Entry 3NZX (X-ray diffraction, 2.70 A resolution); this record covers chains N and 1 of the 30 polymer chains in the assembly.

# Chain N
Name: Proteasome component PRE3
Organism: Saccharomyces cerevisiae
Notes: EC 3.4.25.1
UniProtKB: P38624 (PSB6_YEAST); the construct lacks a stretch of the UniProt sequence and is renumbered around it, so the offset changes along the chain: -18 to 70 = UniProt 1-89; 72-92 = UniProt 90-110; 94-105 = UniProt 111-122; 106-181 = UniProt 125-200; 1 more segments
Sequence (215 residues; numbered -18 to 187 plus 12 insertion-coded residues; 3 numbers in that range are skipped by the numbering (no residue carries them; nothing is unmodelled there); the number before each row is that of its first residue; a row labelled like 10A-10B holds insertion residues (10A, then the next letters in order); numbers below 1 keep their minus sign (Met-18 is residue -18)):
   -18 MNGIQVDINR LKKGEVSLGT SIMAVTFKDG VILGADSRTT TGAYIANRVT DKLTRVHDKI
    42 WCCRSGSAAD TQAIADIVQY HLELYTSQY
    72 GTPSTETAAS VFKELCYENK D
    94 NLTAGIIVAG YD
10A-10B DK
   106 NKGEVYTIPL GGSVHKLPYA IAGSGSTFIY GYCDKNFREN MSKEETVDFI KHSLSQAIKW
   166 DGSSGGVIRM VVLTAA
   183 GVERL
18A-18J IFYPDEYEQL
Not modelled in the structure: -18 to 0
UniProt features mapped onto this chain:
  - active site: Thr1 (Nucleophile)
  - modified residue: Met-18 (N-acetylmethionine)

# Chain 1
Name: Proteasome component PRE4
Organism: Saccharomyces cerevisiae
Notes: EC 3.4.25.1
UniProtKB: P30657 (PSB4_YEAST); the construct lacks a stretch of the UniProt sequence and is renumbered around it, so the offset changes along the chain: -41 to -1 = UniProt 1-41; 1-70 = UniProt 42-111; 74-92 = UniProt 120-138; 93-105 = UniProt 141-153; 3 more segments
Sequence (266 residues; row label = number of the first residue in the row; note: 6 numbers in that range are skipped by the numbering (no residue carries them; nothing is unmodelled there); a row labelled like 71B-71D holds insertion residues (71B, then the next letters in order); numbers below 1 keep their minus sign (Met-41 is residue -41)):
   -41 MNHDPFSWGR PADSTYGAYN TQIANAGASP MVNTQQPIVT G
     1 TSVISMKYDN GVIIAADNLG SYGSLLRFNG VERLIPVGDN TVVGISGDIS DMQHIERLLK
    61 DLVTENAYDN
   69A P
   69C L
   70A A
   71A D
    72 A
71B-71D EEA
    74 LEPSYIFEYL ATVMYQRRS
92A-92B KM
    93 NPLWNAIIVA GVQ
10A-10B SN
   106 GDQFLRYVNL LGVTYSSPTL ATGFGAHMAN PLLRKV
14A-14G VDRESDI
   144 PKTTVQVAEE AIVNAMRVLY YRDARSSRNF SLAIIDKN
   18A T
   183 GLTFKKNLQV ENMKWDFAKD IKGYGTQKI
Not modelled in the structure: -41 to -9

# Chain N / chain 1 interface
Contacting residue pairs (61):
  Ile18A(N) - Ala200(1)
  Ile18A(N) - Lys201(1)
  Tyr18C(N) - Trp197(1)
  Tyr18C(N) - Asp198(1)
  Tyr18C(N) - Lys201(1)
  Pro18D(N) - Trp197(1)
  Asp18E(N) - Arg171(1)  salt bridge
  Asp18E(N) - Met195(1)
  Glu18H(N) - Tyr163(1)  hydrogen bond
  Glu18H(N) - Arg171(1)  salt bridge
  Arg19(N) - Ala167(1)
  Thr21(N) - Ala167(1)
  Ala24(N) - Phe129(1)  hydrophobic
  Ala24(N) - Arg165(1)
  Ala24(N) - Asp166(1)
  Ala24(N) - Ala167(1)  hydrogen bond (backbone-backbone)
  Tyr25(N) - Phe129(1)  hydrophobic
  Tyr25(N) - Arg165(1)
  Ile26(N) - Tyr164(1)
  Ile26(N) - Arg165(1)  hydrogen bond (backbone-backbone)
  Ile26(N) - Ala167(1)
  Ala27(N) - Arg165(1)  hydrogen bond (backbone-side chain)
  Arg29(N) - Tyr164(1)
  Arg29(N) - Arg165(1)
  Arg29(N) - Lys196(1)  hydrogen bond (side chain-backbone)
  Arg29(N) - Trp197(1)
  Arg29(N) - Phe199(1)
  Val30(N) - Phe199(1)  hydrophobic
  Val30(N) - Ala200(1)  hydrophobic
  Val30(N) - Ile203(1)  hydrophobic
  Asp32(N) - Lys204(1)
  Asp32(N) - Gly205(1)  hydrogen bond (side chain-backbone)
  Leu34(N) - Gln209(1)  hydrogen bond (backbone-side chain)
  Thr35(N) - Tyr206(1)
  Thr35(N) - Gln209(1)
  Arg36(N) - Gln209(1)  hydrogen bond (backbone-side chain)
  Arg36(N) - Ile211(1)
  Trp42(N) - Gln209(1)
  Trp42(N) - Ile211(1)  hydrophobic
  Arg45(N) - Tyr206(1)
  Gln53(N) - Tyr206(1)  hydrogen bond (backbone-side chain)
  Ala56(N) - Tyr206(1)
  Asp57(N) - Tyr206(1)  hydrogen bond
  Phe133(N) - Leu25(1)  hydrophobic
  Lys164(N) - Leu26(1)
  Trp165(N) - Ser24(1)
  Trp165(N) - Leu25(1)
  Trp165(N) - Leu26(1)  hydrogen bond (backbone-backbone)
  Trp165(N) - Arg27(1)
  Asp166(N) - Ser24(1)
  Gly167(N) - Ser24(1)  hydrogen bond (backbone-backbone)
  Gly167(N) - Leu26(1)
  Gly167(N) - Ala167(1)
  Gly171(N) - Trp197(1)
  Val172(N) - Trp197(1)  hydrophobic
  Val172(N) - Ala200(1)  hydrophobic
  Arg174(N) - Ala200(1)  hydrogen bond (side chain-backbone)
  Arg174(N) - Ile203(1)  hydrogen bond (side chain-backbone)
  Arg186(N) - Lys204(1)
  Arg186(N) - Gln209(1)
  Arg186(N) - Ile211(1)  hydrogen bond (side chain-backbone)
Interface residues without a listed pair, chain N (34 interface residues in all): Asn28, Ile163, Ser168
Interface residues without a listed pair, chain 1 (26 interface residues in all): Met133, Arg168

# Overview
34 residues of chain N and 26 residues of chain 1 are in contact; the contacts include 15 hydrogen bonds and 2
salt bridges. Among the polar pairs are Asp18E(N)-Arg171(1), Glu18H(N)-Arg171(1) and Glu18H(N)-Tyr163(1). From
UniProt: active-site residue Thr1(N) on chain N.
Chain N is Proteasome component PRE3 and chain 1 is Proteasome component PRE4, both from Saccharomyces
cerevisiae; the structure, Crystal structure of the yeast 20S proteasome in complex with ligand 2c, was
determined by X-ray diffraction, deposited together with 3NZJ and 3NZW.
